1BOG - chains B and C of the 3 polymer chains in the assembly; structure by X-ray diffraction, 2.60 A resolution.

[Chain B]
Protein: Antibody (cb 4-1)
Source organism: Mus musculus
Notes: fragment: fab fragment
UniProtKB: P01864 (GCAB_MOUSE); aligned to UniProt positions 1-212 over residues 1-212 (the alignment contains insertions or deletions, so no single offset holds)
Sequence (213 residues; numbered 1 to 213; the number before each row is that of its first residue):
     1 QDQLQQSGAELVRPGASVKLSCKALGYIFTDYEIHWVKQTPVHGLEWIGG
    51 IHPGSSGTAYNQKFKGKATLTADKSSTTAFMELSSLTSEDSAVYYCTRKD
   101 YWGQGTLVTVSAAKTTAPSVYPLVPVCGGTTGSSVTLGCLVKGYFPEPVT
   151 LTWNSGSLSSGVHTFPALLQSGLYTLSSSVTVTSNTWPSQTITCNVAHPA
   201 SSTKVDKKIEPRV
Construct notes: conflict Asp2 (Ile in P01864), Ala9 (Pro in P01864), Leu20 (Ile in P01864), 28 further conflict positions vs the reference (P01864) not listed
Cystine bridges: Cys22-Cys96, Cys139-Cys194

[Chain C]
Protein: Peptide
Sequence (11 residues; row label = number of the first residue in the row):
     1 GATPEDLNQKL

[How chain B and chain C interact]
Contacting residue pairs (26; chain B residue first):
  Asp31(B) with Pro4(C); Asn8(C), hydrogen bond (backbone-side chain)
  Tyr32(B) with Ala2(C), hydrogen bond (side chain-backbone); Thr3(C); Pro4(C); Asp6(C); Asn8(C)
  Glu33(B) with Asn8(C); Gln9(C), hydrogen bond (side chain-backbone); Lys10(C), hydrogen bond (side chain-backbone)
  His35(B) with Lys10(C)
  Gly50(B) with Lys10(C), hydrogen bond (backbone-side chain)
  Ile51(B) with Lys10(C)
  His52(B) with Asn8(C); Lys10(C); Leu11(C)
  Ser55(B) with Lys10(C), hydrogen bond (side chain-backbone)
  Gly57(B) with Lys10(C)
  Thr58(B) with Lys10(C)
  Ala59(B) with Lys10(C)
  Arg98(B) with Ala2(C); Asp6(C)
  Lys99(B) with Asp6(C), hydrogen bond (side chain-backbone); Leu7(C), hydrogen bond (side chain-backbone)
  Asp100(B) with Ala2(C); Asp6(C)
Also at the interface, not in a pair above, chain B (15 interface residues in all): Gln1
Also at the interface, not in a pair above, chain C (10 interface residues in all): Gly1
From the paper, about this interface:
  - specific contacts: Asp31(B)-Asn8(C) (hydrogen bond), Tyr32(B)-Pro4(C), Tyr32(B)-Ala2(C), Glu33(B)-Gln9(C), Glu33(B)-Lys10(C), His35(B)-Lys10(C), His52(B)-Leu11(C)
  - epitope / paratope residues, chain B: Asp31(B), Tyr32(B), Glu33(B), His35(B), His52(B)
  - epitope / paratope residues, chain C: Pro4(C), Asn8(C), Lys10(C), Leu11(C)

[In short]
The interface between chain B and chain C involves 15 residues on one side and 10 on the other, with 8
hydrogen bonds. Among the polar pairs are Asp31(B)-Asn8(C), Tyr32(B)-Ala2(C) and Glu33(B)-Gln9(C). The paper
describes a hydrogen bond between Asp31(B) and Asn8(C); contacts between Tyr32(B) and Pro4(C), Tyr32(B) and
Ala2(C) and Glu33(B) and Gln9(C) among others. From the paper: epitope/paratope residues Asp31(B), Tyr32(B)
and Pro4(C) among others.
Here chain B is Antibody (cb 4-1) (Mus musculus) and chain C is Peptide. Entry 1BOG (Anti-P24 (HIV-1) fab
fragment CB41 complexed with an epitope-homologous peptide) was determined by X-ray diffraction (same
publication as 1HI6, 1CFS, 1CFT, 1CFN and 1CFQ).
